PDB entry 4PTF | X-ray diffraction, 2.81 A resolution | chains A and T of the 3 polymer chains in the assembly

[Chain A]
Protein: DNA polymerase epsilon catalytic subunit A
Source organism: Saccharomyces cerevisiae
Notes: EC 2.7.7.7; fragment: catalytic domain
UniProt: P21951 (DPOE_YEAST); residue numbers follow UniProt; this construct covers 1-1187
Amino-acid sequence (1194 residues; row label = number of the first residue in the row; numbers below 1 keep their minus sign (Gly-6 is residue -6)):
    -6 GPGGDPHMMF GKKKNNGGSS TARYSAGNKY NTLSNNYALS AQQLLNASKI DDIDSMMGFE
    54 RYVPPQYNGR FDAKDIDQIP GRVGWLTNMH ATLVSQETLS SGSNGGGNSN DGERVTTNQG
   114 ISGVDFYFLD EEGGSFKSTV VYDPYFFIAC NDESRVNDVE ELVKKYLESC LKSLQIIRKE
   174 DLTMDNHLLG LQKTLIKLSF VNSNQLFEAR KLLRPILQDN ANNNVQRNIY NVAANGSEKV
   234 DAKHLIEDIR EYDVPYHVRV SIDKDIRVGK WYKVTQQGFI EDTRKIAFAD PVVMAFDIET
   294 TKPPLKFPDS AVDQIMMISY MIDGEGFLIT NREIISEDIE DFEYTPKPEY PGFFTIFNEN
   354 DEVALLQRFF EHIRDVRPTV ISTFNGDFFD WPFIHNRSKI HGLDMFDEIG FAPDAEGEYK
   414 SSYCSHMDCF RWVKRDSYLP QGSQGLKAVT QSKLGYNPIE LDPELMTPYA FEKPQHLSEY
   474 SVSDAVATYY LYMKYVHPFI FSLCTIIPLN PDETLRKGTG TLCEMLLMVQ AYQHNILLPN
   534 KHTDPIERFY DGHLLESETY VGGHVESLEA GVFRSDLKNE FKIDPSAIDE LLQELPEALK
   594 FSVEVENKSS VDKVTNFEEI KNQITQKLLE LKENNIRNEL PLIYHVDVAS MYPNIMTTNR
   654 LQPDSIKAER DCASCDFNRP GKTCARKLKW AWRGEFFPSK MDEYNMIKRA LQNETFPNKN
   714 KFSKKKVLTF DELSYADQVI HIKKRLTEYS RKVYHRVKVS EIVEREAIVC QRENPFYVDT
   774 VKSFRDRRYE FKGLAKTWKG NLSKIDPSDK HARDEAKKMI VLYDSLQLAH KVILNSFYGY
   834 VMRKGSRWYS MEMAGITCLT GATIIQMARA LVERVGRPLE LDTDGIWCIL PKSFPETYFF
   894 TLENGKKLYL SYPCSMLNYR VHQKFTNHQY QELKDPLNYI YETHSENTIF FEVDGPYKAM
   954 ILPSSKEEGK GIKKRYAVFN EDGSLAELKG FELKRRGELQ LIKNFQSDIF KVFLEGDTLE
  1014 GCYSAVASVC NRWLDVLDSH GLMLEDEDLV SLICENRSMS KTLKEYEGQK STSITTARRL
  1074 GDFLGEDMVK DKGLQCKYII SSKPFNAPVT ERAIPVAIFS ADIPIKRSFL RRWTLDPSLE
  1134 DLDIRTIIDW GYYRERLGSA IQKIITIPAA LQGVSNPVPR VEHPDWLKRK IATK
Not modelled in the structure: -6 to 29, 91-109, 215-219, 225-231, 665-677, 1186-1187
Construct notes: expression tag (-6 to 0)
Bound ions: Ca2+ site 1 near Asp290 (its only coordinating residue here); Ca2+ site 2: Asp640, Val641, Asp877 (together with 2'-deoxycytidine-5'-triphosphate); Ca2+ site 3: Asp640, Asp877 (together with 2'-deoxycytidine-5'-triphosphate)
Small-molecule neighbours: 2'-deoxycytidine-5'-triphosphate (DCP): Tyr431, Asp640, Val641, Ala642, Ser643, Met644, Tyr645, Pro646, Arg781, Lys785, Lys824, Val825, Asn828, Tyr831, Thr876, Asp877
Reported in the primary citation:
  - catalytic residues: Asp290, Glu292, Asp477, Asp640, Asp877
  - Ca2+ coordination: Asp290
  - binding site for 2'-deoxycytidine-5'-triphosphate: Tyr431, Tyr645, Val825, Asn828, Tyr831
  - binding site for the 16-nt DNA strand (chain T): Tyr831, Gly832
  - specificity-determining residues: Val825

[Chain T]
Molecule: 16-nt DNA strand
Sequence (16 nucleotides; each row starts with the number of its first residue):
     1 TAAGGTAGGG GAGGAT
Not modelled in the structure: 16
Bound ions: Na+ near DG10 (its only coordinating residue here)

[Interface between chain A and chain T]
Residue-residue contacts (50):
  Lys510(A) - DA3(T)  phosphate contact
  Gly511(A) - DA3(T)  hydrogen bond to the phosphate
  Gly511(A) - DG4(T)  phosphate contact
  Thr512(A) - DG4(T)  hydrogen bond to the phosphate
  Gly513(A) - DG4(T)  hydrogen bond to the phosphate
  Thr514(A) - DA3(T)  hydrogen bond to the phosphate
  Thr514(A) - DG4(T)  hydrogen bond to the phosphate
  Thr552(A) - DT6(T)  hydrogen bond to the phosphate
  Tyr553(A) - DG5(T)  sugar contact
  Tyr553(A) - DT6(T)  phosphate contact
  Val554(A) - DT6(T)  phosphate contact
  Val554(A) - DA7(T)  phosphate contact
  Gly555(A) - DT6(T)  hydrogen bond to the phosphate
  Gly555(A) - DA7(T)  hydrogen bond to the phosphate
  Gly556(A) - DA7(T)  sugar contact
  Val558(A) - DG8(T)  phosphate contact
  Arg686(A) - DA7(T)  salt bridge to the phosphate
  Arg744(A) - DA15(T)  phosphate contact
  Asn828(A) - DG4(T)  hydrogen bond to the base
  Ser829(A) - DG4(T)  hydrogen bond to the base
  Tyr831(A) - DG4(T)  base contact
  Gly832(A) - DG4(T)  base contact
  Gly832(A) - DG5(T)  sugar contact
  Met835(A) - DG5(T)  sugar contact
  Met835(A) - DT6(T)  phosphate contact
  Arg836(A) - DA3(T)  hydrogen bond to the base
  Arg836(A) - DG4(T)  salt bridge to the phosphate
  Lys837(A) - DA3(T)  base contact
  Gly838(A) - DA3(T)  base contact
  Gly964(A) - DG9(T)  phosphate contact
  Ile965(A) - DG9(T)  phosphate contact
  Ile965(A) - DG10(T)  phosphate contact
  Lys966(A) - DG8(T)  salt bridge to the phosphate
  Lys966(A) - DG9(T)  hydrogen bond to the phosphate
  Lys967(A) - DA7(T)  base contact
  Lys967(A) - DG8(T)  sugar contact
  Arg968(A) - DG9(T)  sugar contact
  Arg968(A) - DG10(T)  salt bridge to the phosphate
  Arg988(A) - DG9(T)  base contact
  Arg1050(A) - DG11(T)  phosphate contact
  Lys1063(A) - DG14(T)  phosphate contact
  Thr1065(A) - DA12(T)  sugar contact
  Pro1101(A) - DG13(T)  phosphate contact
  Val1102(A) - DG13(T)  hydrogen bond to the phosphate
  Thr1103(A) - DA12(T)  phosphate contact
  Thr1103(A) - DG13(T)  hydrogen bond to the phosphate
  Tyr1145(A) - DG11(T)  phosphate contact
  Tyr1145(A) - DA12(T)  hydrogen bond to the phosphate
  Arg1149(A) - DG11(T)  sugar contact
  Lys1156(A) - DG10(T)  salt bridge to the phosphate
Also at the interface, not in a pair above, chain A (41 interface residues in all): Glu409, Arg509, Val825, Tyr833, Glu985
Also at the interface, not in a pair above, chain T (14 interface residues in all): DA2

[Summary]
41 residues of chain A and 14 residues of chain T are in contact, with 15 hydrogen bonds and 5 salt bridges.
Among the polar pairs are Asn828(A)-DG4(T), Ser829(A)-DG4(T) and Arg836(A)-DA3(T). From the paper: catalytic
residues Asp290(A), Glu292(A) and Asp477(A) among others; a binding site for 2'-deoxycytidine-5'-triphosphate
at Tyr431(A), Tyr645(A) and Val825(A) among others.
Chain A is DNA polymerase epsilon catalytic subunit A (Saccharomyces cerevisiae) and chain T is a 16-nt DNA
strand; the structure, Ternary crystal structure of yeast DNA polymerase epsilon with template G, was
determined by X-ray diffraction.
